PDB entry 8G73 | electron microscopy, 2.50 A resolution | chains E and B of the 6 polymer chains in the assembly

# Chain E
Protein: Nanosota-3
From: Vicugna pacos
Sequence (138 residues; each row starts with the number of its first residue; numbers below 1 keep their minus sign (Met-1 is residue -1)):
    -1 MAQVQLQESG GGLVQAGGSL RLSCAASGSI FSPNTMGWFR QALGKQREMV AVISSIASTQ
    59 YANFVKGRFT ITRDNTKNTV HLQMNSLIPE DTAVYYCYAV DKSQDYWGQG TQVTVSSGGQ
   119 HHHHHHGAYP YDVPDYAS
Disordered / not traced: -1 to 0, 116-136
Disulfides: Cys22-Cys95
Reported in the primary citation:
  - mutagenesis - V50F/Q58S: increased binding to XBB.1.5 spike

# Chain B
Protein: Spike glycoprotein
From: Severe acute respiratory syndrome coronavirus 2
UniProtKB: P0DTC2 (SPIKE_SARS2); residues 14-1211 here = UniProt positions 14-1211
Sequence (1234 residues; numbered 14 to 1247; the number before each row is that of its first residue):
    14 QCVNLTTRTQ LPPAYTNSFT RGVYYPDKVF RSSVLHSTQD LFLPFFSNVT WFHAIHVSGT
    74 NGTKRFDNPV LPFNDGVYFA STEKSNIIRG WIFGTTLDSK TQSLLIVNNA TNVVIKVCEF
   134 QFCNDPFLGV YYHKNNKSWM ESEFRVYSSA NNCTFEYVSQ PFLMDLEGKQ GNFKNLREFV
   194 FKNIDGYFKI YSKHTPINLV RDLPQGFSAL EPLVDLPIGI NITRFQTLLA LHRSYLTPGD
   254 SSSGWTAGAA AYYVGYLQPR TFLLKYNENG TITDAVDCAL DPLSETKCTL KSFTVEKGIY
   314 QTSNFRVQPT ESIVRFPNIT NLCPFGEVFN ATRFASVYAW NRKRISNCVA DYSVLYNSAS
   374 FSTFKCYGVS PTKLNDLCFT NVYADSFVIR GDEVRQIAPG QTGKIADYNY KLPDDFTGCV
   434 IAWNSNNLDS KVGGNYNYLY RLFRKSNLKP FERDISTEIY QAGSTPCNGV EGFNCYFPLQ
   494 SYGFQPTNGV GYQPYRVVVL SFELLHAPAT VCGPKKSTNL VKNKCVNFNF NGLTGTGVLT
   554 ESNKKFLPFQ QFGRDIADTT DAVRDPQTLE ILDITPCSFG GVSVITPGTN TSNQVAVLYQ
   614 GVNCTEVPVA IHADQLTPTW RVYSTGSNVF QTRAGCLIGA EHVNNSYECD IPIGAGICAS
   674 YQTQTNSPAG ARSVASQSII AYTMSLGAEN SVAYSNNSIA IPTNFTISVT TEILPVSMTK
   734 TSVDCTMYIC GDSTECSNLL LQYGSFCTQL NRALTGIAVE QDKNTQEVFA QVKQIYKTPP
   794 IKDFGGFNFS QILPDPSKPS KRSPIEDLLF NKVTLADAGF IKQYGDCLGD IAARDLICAQ
   854 KFNGLTVLPP LLTDEMIAQY TSALLAGTIT SGWTFGAGPA LQIPFPMQMA YRFNGIGVTQ
   914 NVLYENQKLI ANQFNSAIGK IQDSLSSTPS ALGKLQDVVN QNAQALNTLV KQLSSNFGAI
   974 SSVLNDILSR LDPPEAEVQI DRLITGRLQS LQTYVTQQLI RAAEIRASAN LAATKMSECV
  1034 LGQSKRVDFC GKGYHLMSFP QSAPHGVVFL HVTYVPAQEK NFTTAPAICH DGKAHFPREG
  1094 VFVSNGTHWF VTQRNFYEPQ IITTDNTFVS GNCDVVIGIV NNTVYDPLQP ELDSFKEELD
  1154 KYFKNHTSPD VDLGDISGIN ASVVNIQKEI DRLNEVAKNL NESLIDLQEL GKYEQYIKGS
  1214 GYIPEAPRDG QAYVRKDGEW VLLSTFLGHH HHHH
Disordered / not traced: 181-183, 621-640, 677-688, 828-853, 1148-1247
Disulfides: Cys15-Cys136, Cys131-Cys166, Cys291-Cys301, Cys379-Cys432, Cys480-Cys488, Cys538-Cys590, Cys617-Cys649, Cys662-Cys671, Cys738-Cys760, Cys743-Cys749, Cys1032-Cys1043, Cys1082-Cys1126
Covalently attached groups: N-acetylglucosamine (NAG) linked to Asn61, Asn234, Asn282, Asn331, Asn603, Asn616, Asn657, Asn709, Asn717, Asn801, Asn1074, Asn1098, Asn1134
Construct notes: conflict Gly614 (Asp in P0DTC2), Ala682 (Arg in P0DTC2), Gly683 (Arg in P0DTC2), Pro817 (Phe in P0DTC2), Pro892 (Ala in P0DTC2), Pro899 (Ala in P0DTC2), Pro942 (Ala in P0DTC2), Pro986 (Lys in P0DTC2), Pro987 (Val in P0DTC2); expression tag (1212-1247)
UniProt features mapped onto this chain:
  - region: Asn280 to Cys301 (Putative superantigen), Arg403 to Asp405 (Integrin-binding motif), Asn448 to Phe456 (Immunodominant HLA epitope recognized by the CD8+), Pro681, Ala684 (Putative superantigen), Ser816 to Tyr837 (Fusion peptide 1), Lys835 to Phe855 (Fusion peptide 2), Asp1163 to Glu1202 (Heptad repeat 2)
  - site (Cleavage): Arg685, Ser686, Arg815, Ser816
  - glycosylation: Asn17 (N-linked (GlcNAc...) (complex) asparagine), Asn61 (N-linked (GlcNAc...) (hybrid) asparagine), Asn74 (N-linked (GlcNAc...) (complex) asparagine), Asn122 (N-linked (GlcNAc...) (hybrid) asparagine), Asn149 (N-linked (GlcNAc...) (complex) asparagine), Asn165 (N-linked (GlcNAc...) (complex) asparagine), Asn234 (N-linked (GlcNAc...) (high mannose) asparagine), Asn282 (N-linked (GlcNAc...) (complex) asparagine), Thr323 (O-linked (GalNAc) threonine), Ser325 (O-linked (HexNAc...) serine), Asn331 (N-linked (GlcNAc...) (complex) asparagine), Asn343 (N-linked (GlcNAc...) (complex) asparagine), Asn603 (N-linked (GlcNAc...) (hybrid) asparagine), Asn616 (N-linked (GlcNAc...) (complex) asparagine), Asn657 (N-linked (GlcNAc...) (complex) asparagine), Thr676 (O-linked (GlcNAc...) threonine), Thr678 (O-linked (GlcNAc...) threonine), Asn709 (N-linked (GlcNAc...) (high mannose) asparagine), Asn717 (N-linked (GlcNAc...) (hybrid) asparagine), Asn801 (N-linked (GlcNAc...) (hybrid) asparagine) and 6 more in UniProt
  - natural variant: Leu18 (L18F: In strain: Beta/B.1.351, Gamma/P.1 and 1 more), Thr19 (T19I: In strain: Omicron/BQ.1.1, Omicron/XBB.1.5 and 1 more; T19R: In strain: Delta/B.1.617.2, Omicron/BA.2 and 4 more), Thr20 (T20N: In strain: Gamma/P.1), Leu24 to Ala27 (sequence variant, change not given here; In strain: Omicron/BA.2, Omicron/BA.2.12.1 and 6 more), Pro26 (P26S: In strain: Gamma/P.1), Gln52 (Q52H: In strain: Omicron/EG.5.1), Ala67 (A67V: In strain: Eta/B.1.525, Omicron/BA.1), His69 to Val70 (deletion: In strain: Alpha/B.1.1.7, Eta/B.1.525 and 5 more), Gly75 (G75V: In strain: Lambda/C.37), Thr76 (T76I: In strain: Lambda/C.37), Asp80 (D80A: In strain: Beta/B.1.351), Val83 (V83A: In strain: Omicron/XBB.1.5, Omicron/EG.5.1), 80 further natural variant entries in UniProt
  - mutagenesis: His69 to Val70 (Increased incorporation of cleaved spike into virions), Asn121 (N121Q: Partial loss of biliverdin affinity), Arg190 (R190K: Partial loss of biliverdin affinity), Asn234 (N234Q: Increased resistance to neutralizing antibodies), Asn331 (N331Q: Reduced viral infectivity), Asn343 (N343Q: Reduced viral infectivity), Leu452 (L452R: Increased resistance to neutralizing antibodies. Decreases HLA binding to NF9 epitope. Increased binding affinity to human ACE2), Tyr453 (Y453F: Decreased HLA binding to NF9 epitope. Increased binding affinity to human ACE2), Ala475 (A475V: Increased resistance to neutralizing antibodies), Val483 (V483A: Increased resistance to neutralizing antibodies), Glu484 (E484D: Increased replication in human TMEM106B overexpressing cells), Phe490 (F490L: Increased resistance to neutralizing antibodies and human covalescent sera neutralization), 11 further mutagenesis entries in UniProt

# Interface between chain E and chain B
Pairs across the interface (6):
  Gln1(E) with Lys113(B), hydrogen bond (backbone-backbone)
  Ser27(E) with Ser112(B), hydrogen bond (side chain-backbone); Lys113(B)
  Phe29(E) with Ser112(B); Gln134(B)
  Ser101(E) with Lys113(B), hydrogen bond
Also at the interface, not in a pair above, chain E (7 interface residues in all): Gly26, Gln102, Tyr104
Also at the interface, not in a pair above, chain B (5 interface residues in all): Glu132, Asn165

# In short
The interface between chain E and chain B involves 7 residues on one side and 5 on the other; the contacts
include 3 hydrogen bonds. Polar contacts include Ser27(E)-Ser112(B), Ser101(E)-Lys113(B) and
Gln1(E)-Lys113(B). From the paper: V50F/Q58S of chain E increase binding to XBB.1.5 spike.
Here chain E is Nanosota-3 (Vicugna pacos) and chain B is Spike glycoprotein (Severe acute respiratory
syndrome coronavirus 2). Entry 8G73 (SARS-CoV-2 spike/Nb3 complex with 2 RBDs up and 3 Nb3 bound at 2.5 A) was
determined by electron microscopy together with 8G72, 8G74 and 8G75 from the same study.
